7LN4 - chains A and G of the 7 polymer chains in the assembly; structure by electron microscopy, 3.00 A resolution.

== Chain A ==
Name: Transitional endoplasmic reticulum ATPase
Source organism: Homo sapiens
Notes: EC 3.6.4.6
Reference sequence: P55072 (TERA_HUMAN); numbering as in UniProt (aligned over 1-806)
Chain sequence (806 residues; each row starts with the number of its first residue):
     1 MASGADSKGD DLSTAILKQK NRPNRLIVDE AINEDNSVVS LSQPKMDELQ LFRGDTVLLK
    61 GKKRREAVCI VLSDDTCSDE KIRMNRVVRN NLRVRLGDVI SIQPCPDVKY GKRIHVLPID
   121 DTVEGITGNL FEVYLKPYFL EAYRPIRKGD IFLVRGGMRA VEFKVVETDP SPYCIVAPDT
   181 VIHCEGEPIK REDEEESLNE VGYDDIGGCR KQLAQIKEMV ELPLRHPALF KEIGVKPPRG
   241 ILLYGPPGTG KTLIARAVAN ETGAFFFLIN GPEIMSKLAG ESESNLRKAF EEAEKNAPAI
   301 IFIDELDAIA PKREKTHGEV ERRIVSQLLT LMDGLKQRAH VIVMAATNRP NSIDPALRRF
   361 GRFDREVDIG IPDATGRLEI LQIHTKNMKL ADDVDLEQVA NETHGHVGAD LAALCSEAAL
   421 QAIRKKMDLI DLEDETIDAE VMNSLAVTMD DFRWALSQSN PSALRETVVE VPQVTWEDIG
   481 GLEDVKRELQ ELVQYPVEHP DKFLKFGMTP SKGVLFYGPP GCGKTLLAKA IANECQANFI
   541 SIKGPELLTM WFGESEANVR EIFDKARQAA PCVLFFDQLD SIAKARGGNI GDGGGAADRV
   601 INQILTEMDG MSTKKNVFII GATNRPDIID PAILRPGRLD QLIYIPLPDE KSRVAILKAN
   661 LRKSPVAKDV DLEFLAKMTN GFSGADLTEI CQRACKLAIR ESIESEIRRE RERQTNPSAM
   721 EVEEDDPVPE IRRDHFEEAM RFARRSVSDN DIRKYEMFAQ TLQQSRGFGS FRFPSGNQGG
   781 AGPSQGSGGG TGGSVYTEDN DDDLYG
Unresolved in the structure: 1-22, 462-470, 715-726, 776-806
Construct notes: engineered mutation Glu232 (Ala in P55072), Gln578 (Glu in P55072)
Small-molecule neighbours:
  - ADP (adenosine-5'-diphosphate), molecule 1: Asp205, Ile206, Gly207, Pro247, Gly248, Thr249, Gly250, Lys251, Thr252, Leu253, Glu305, Ile380, His384, Gly408, Ala409, Ala412
  - ADP, molecule 2: Asp478, Ile479, Gly480, Pro519, Pro520, Gly521, Cys522, Gly523, Lys524, Thr525, Leu526, Ile656, Asn660, Gly684, Ala685, Thr688
  - ATP (adenosine-5'-triphosphate): Asp609, Arg635, Arg638
Swiss-Prot annotation at these positions:
  - region: Thr797 to Gly806 (Interaction with UBXN6)
  - motif: Asp802 to Gly806 (PIM motif)
  - binding site (ATP): Pro247 to Leu253, Asn348, His384, Gly521 to Leu526
  - modified residue: Ala2 (N-acetylalanine), Ser3 (Phosphoserine), Ser7 (Phosphoserine), Ser13 (Phosphoserine), Ser37 (Phosphoserine), Lys315 (N6,N6,N6-trimethyllysine), Thr436 (Phosphothreonine), Ser462 (Phosphoserine), Lys502 (N6-acetyllysine), Lys505 (N6-acetyllysine), Lys668 (N6-acetyllysine), Ser702 (Phosphoserine), Lys754 (N6-acetyllysine), Ser770 (Phosphoserine), Ser775 (Phosphoserine), Ser787 (Phosphoserine), Tyr805 (Phosphotyrosine)
  - cross-link (Glycyl lysine isopeptide (Lys-Gly)): Lys8 (interchain with G-Cter in SUMO2), Lys18 (interchain with G-Cter in SUMO2)
From the paper describing this entry:
  - mutagenesis - W551A/F552A, R599A: abolished catalytic activity
  - mutagenesis - I590A/D592A: unchanged catalytic activity
  - mutagenesis - L464A: decreased catalytic activity
  - disease-associated variants - A232E: increased catalytic activity (citing earlier work)
  - mutagenesis - E578Q: decreased catalytic activity (citing earlier work)

== Chain G ==
Name: polyubiquitinated Ub-Eos
Source organism: Mus musculus
Chain sequence (22 residues; row label = number of the first residue in the row; X marks 22 residues of unknown identity (built as UNK)):
     1 XXXXXXXXXX XXXXXXXXXX XX

== Interface between chain A and chain G ==
Chain A residues in contact with chain G, 4 residues: Met550, Trp551, Phe552, Asp592

== Summary ==
No residue of chain A is in contact with chain G. Bound to chain A: ADP and ATP. From UniProt: 15 ATP-binding
residues on chain A. From the paper: W551A/F552A and R599A of chain A abolish catalytic activity; L464A and
E578Q of chain A reduce catalytic activity; 6 substitutions were tested in all.
Here chain A is Transitional endoplasmic reticulum ATPase (Homo sapiens) and chain G is polyubiquitinated
Ub-Eos (Mus musculus). Entry 7LN4 (Cryo-EM structure of human p97 in complex with Npl4/Ufd1 and
polyubiquitinated Ub-Eos (FOM, Class 3)) was determined by electron microscopy, deposited together with 7LMZ,
7LN0, 7LN1, 7LN2, 7LN3, 7LN5 and 7LN6.
